Entry 4DB6 (X-ray diffraction, 1.80 A resolution); this record covers chain A.

# Chain A
Name: Armadillo repeat protein
From: synthetic construct
Chain sequence (210 residues; each row starts with the number of its first residue; numbering starts at 0):
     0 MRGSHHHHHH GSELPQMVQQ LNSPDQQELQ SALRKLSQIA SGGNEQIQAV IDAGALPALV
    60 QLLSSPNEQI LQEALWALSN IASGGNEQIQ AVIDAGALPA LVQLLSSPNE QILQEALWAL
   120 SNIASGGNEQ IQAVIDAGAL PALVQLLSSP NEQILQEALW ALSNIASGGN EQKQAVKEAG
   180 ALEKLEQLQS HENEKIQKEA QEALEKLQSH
Disordered / not traced: 0-11, 209
From the paper describing this entry:
  - conformationally variable residues (loop rearrangement): H190

# Overview
The paper reports conformational variability at H190.
Chain A is Armadillo repeat protein (synthetic construct); the structure, Designed Armadillo repeat protein
(YIIIM3AII), was determined by X-ray diffraction together with 4DB8, 4DB9 and 4DBA from the same study.
